PDB entry 2V6B | X-ray diffraction, 2.50 A resolution | chains A and D of the 4 polymer chains in the assembly

[Chain A]
Molecule: L-lactate dehydrogenase
Source organism: Deinococcus radiodurans
Notes: EC 1.1.1.27
UniProt: P50933 (LDH_DEIRA); the construct has insertions or renumbered stretches relative to UniProt, so the offset changes along the chain: 22-80 = UniProt 1-59; 83-110 = UniProt 60-87; 112-131 = UniProt 88-107; 133-156 = UniProt 110-133; 4 more segments
Chain sequence (304 residues; numbered 22 to 331 plus 8 insertion-coded residues; 14 numbers in that range are skipped by the numbering (no residue carries them; nothing is unmodelled there); the number before each row is that of its first residue; a row labelled like 132A-132B holds insertion residues (132A, then the next letters in order)):
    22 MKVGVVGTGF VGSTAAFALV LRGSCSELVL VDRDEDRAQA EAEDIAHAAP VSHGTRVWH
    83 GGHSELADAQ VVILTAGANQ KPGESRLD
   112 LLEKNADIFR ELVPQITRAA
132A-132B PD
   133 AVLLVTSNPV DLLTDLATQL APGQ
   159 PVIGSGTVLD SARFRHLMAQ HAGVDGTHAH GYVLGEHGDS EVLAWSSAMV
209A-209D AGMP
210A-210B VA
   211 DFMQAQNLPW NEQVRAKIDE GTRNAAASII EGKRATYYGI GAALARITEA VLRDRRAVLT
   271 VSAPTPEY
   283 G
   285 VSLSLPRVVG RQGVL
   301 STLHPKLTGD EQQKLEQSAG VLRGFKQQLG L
Not modelled in the structure: 99-110, 235-245, 325-331
Curated features (UniProtKB/Swiss-Prot):
  - active site: His195 (Proton acceptor)
  - binding site (NAD(+)): Val32, Asp53, Arg58, Gly99, Ala100, Ser163
  - binding site (substrate): Gln102, Arg108, Asn140 to Asp143, Asp168 to Arg171, Thr246
  - binding site (beta-D-fructose 1,6-bisphosphate): Arg173, His188

[Chain D]
Molecule: L-lactate dehydrogenase
Source organism: Deinococcus radiodurans
Notes: EC 1.1.1.27
UniProt: P50933 (LDH_DEIRA); the construct has insertions or renumbered stretches relative to UniProt, so the offset changes along the chain: 22-80 = UniProt 1-59; 83-107 = UniProt 60-84; 109-131 = UniProt 85-107; 133-156 = UniProt 110-133; 4 more segments
Chain sequence (304 residues; numbered 22 to 331 plus 8 insertion-coded residues; 14 numbers in that range are skipped by the numbering (no residue carries them; nothing is unmodelled there); the number before each row is that of its first residue; a row labelled like 132A-132B holds insertion residues (132A, then the next letters in order)):
    22 MKVGVVGTGF VGSTAAFALV LRGSCSELVL VDRDEDRAQA EAEDIAHAAP VSHGTRVWH
    83 GGHSELADAQ VVILTAGANQ KPGES
   109 RLDLLEKNAD IFRELVPQIT RAA
132A-132B PD
   133 AVLLVTSNPV DLLTDLATQL APGQ
   159 PVIGSGTVLD SARFRHLMAQ HAGVDGTHAH GYVLGEHGDS EVLAWSSAMV
209A-209D AGMP
210A-210B VA
   211 DFMQAQNLPW NEQVRAKIDE GTRNAAASII EGKRATYYGI GAALARITEA VLRDRRAVLT
   271 VSAPTPEY
   283 G
   285 VSLSLPRVVG RQGVL
   301 STLHPKLTGD EQQKLEQSAG VLRGFKQQLG L
Not modelled in the structure: 101-107, 234-245, 326-331
Curated features (UniProtKB/Swiss-Prot):
  - active site: His195 (Proton acceptor)
  - binding site (NAD(+)): Val32, Asp53, Arg58, Gly99, Ala100, Ser163
  - binding site (substrate): Gln102, Arg109, Asn140 to Asp143, Asp168 to Arg171, Thr246
  - binding site (beta-D-fructose 1,6-bisphosphate): Arg173, His188

[How chain A and chain D interact]
Pairs across the interface - 32 pairs, chain A then chain D:
  Val72(A) - Val72(D)  hydrophobic
  Val72(A) - Ser73(D)
  Ser73(A) - Val72(D)
  Gly181(A) - Arg266(D)
  Gly181(A) - Val292(D)
  Val182(A) - Arg266(D)
  Val182(A) - Val292(D)  hydrophobic
  Asp183(A) - Arg265(D)
  Asp183(A) - Arg266(D)  hydrogen bond (backbone-backbone)
  His186(A) - Ala267(D)
  His186(A) - Val268(D)  hydrogen bond (side chain-backbone)
  His188(A) - Ala209A(D)  hydrogen bond (side chain-backbone)
  His188(A) - Gly209B(D)
  Tyr190(A) - Ala209A(D)  hydrogen bond (side chain-backbone)
  Met207(A) - Gly209B(D)
  Ala209A(A) - His188(D)  hydrogen bond (backbone-side chain)
  Ala209A(A) - Tyr190(D)  hydrogen bond (backbone-side chain)
  Gly209B(A) - His188(D)
  Gly209B(A) - Met207(D)
  Phe212(A) - Leu303(D)  hydrophobic
  Gln216(A) - Ser301(D)  hydrogen bond
  Gln216(A) - Leu303(D)
  Arg265(A) - Asp183(D)  salt bridge
  Arg266(A) - Gly181(D)
  Arg266(A) - Val182(D)
  Arg266(A) - Asp183(D)  hydrogen bond (backbone-backbone)
  Ala267(A) - His186(D)
  Val268(A) - His186(D)  hydrogen bond (backbone-side chain)
  Val292(A) - Gly181(D)
  Ser301(A) - Gln216(D)  hydrogen bond
  Leu303(A) - Phe212(D)  hydrophobic
  Leu303(A) - Gln216(D)
Interface residues without a listed pair, chain A (23 interface residues in all): Pro71, Asp211, Thr302
Interface residues without a listed pair, chain D (24 interface residues in all): Pro71, Thr185, Thr302, Lys306

[In short]
23 residues of chain A and 24 residues of chain D are in contact; the contacts include 10 hydrogen bonds and 1
salt bridge. Polar pairs include Arg265(A)-Asp183(D), His186(A)-Val268(D) and His188(A)-Ala209A(D).
Both chains are L-lactate dehydrogenase (Deinococcus radiodurans). Entry 2V6B (Crystal structure of lactate
dehydrogenase from Deinococcus Radiodurans (apo form)) was determined by X-ray diffraction together with 2V65,
2V6M and 2V7P from the same study.
